PDB entry 1IIH | X-ray diffraction, 2.20 A resolution | chains A and B

Chain A:
Molecule: Triosephosphate isomerase
From: Trypanosoma brucei brucei
Notes: EC 5.3.1.1
Reference sequence: P04789 (TPIS_TRYBB); residues 1-250 here = UniProt positions 1-250
Amino-acid sequence (250 residues; each row starts with the number of its first residue):
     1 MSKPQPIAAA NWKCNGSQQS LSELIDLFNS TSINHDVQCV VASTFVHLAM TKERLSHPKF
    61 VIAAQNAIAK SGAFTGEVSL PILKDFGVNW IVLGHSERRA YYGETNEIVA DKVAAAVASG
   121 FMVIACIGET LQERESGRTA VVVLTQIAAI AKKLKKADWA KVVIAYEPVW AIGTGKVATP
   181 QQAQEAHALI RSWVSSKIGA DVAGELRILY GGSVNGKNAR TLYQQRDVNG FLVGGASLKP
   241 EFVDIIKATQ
Not modelled in the structure: 1
Swiss-Prot annotation at these positions:
  - active site: H95 (Electrophile), E167 (Proton acceptor)
  - binding site (substrate): N11, K13

Chain B:
Molecule: Triosephosphate isomerase
From: Trypanosoma brucei brucei
Notes: EC 5.3.1.1
Reference sequence: P04789 (TPIS_TRYBB); residues 301-550 here correspond to UniProt positions 1-250 (UniProt number = residue number - 300)
Amino-acid sequence (250 residues; each row starts with the number of its first residue):
   301 MSKPQPIAAA NWKCNGSQQS LSELIDLFNS TSINHDVQCV VASTFVHLAM TKERLSHPKF
   361 VIAAQNAIAK SGAFTGEVSL PILKDFGVNW IVLGHSERRA YYGETNEIVA DKVAAAVASG
   421 FMVIACIGET LQERESGRTA VVVLTQIAAI AKKLKKADWA KVVIAYEPVW AIGTGKVATP
   481 QQAQEAHALI RSWVSSKIGA DVAGELRILY GGSVNGKNAR TLYQQRDVNG FLVGGASLKP
   541 EFVDIIKATQ
Not modelled in the structure: 301
Swiss-Prot annotation at these positions:
  - active site: H395 (Electrophile), E467 (Proton acceptor)
  - binding site (substrate): N311, K313
Residues lining bound ligands: 3-phosphoglyceric acid (3PG): N311, K313, H395, A471, I472, G473, G511, G512, S513, V514, L532, V533, G534, G535

Interface between chain A and chain B:
Residue-residue contacts - 74 pairs, chain A then chain B:
  N11(A) - T375(B)  hydrogen bond
  K13(A) - G372(B)
  K13(A) - A373(B)
  K13(A) - T375(B)
  C14(A) - S371(B)
  C14(A) - G372(B)  hydrogen bond (backbone-backbone)
  C14(A) - F374(B)
  C14(A) - E377(B)  hydrogen bond (side chain-backbone)
  C14(A) - V378(B)
  C14(A) - S379(B)  hydrogen bond (side chain-backbone)
  C14(A) - I382(B)
  N15(A) - G372(B)
  N15(A) - I382(B)
  G16(A) - I382(B)
  S17(A) - D385(B)
  Q18(A) - D385(B)  hydrogen bond (backbone-side chain)
  Q18(A) - F386(B)
  F45(A) - F345(B)  hydrophobic
  F45(A) - V346(B)
  F45(A) - G376(B)
  V46(A) - F345(B)  hydrophobic
  V46(A) - V378(B)  hydrophobic
  V46(A) - F386(B)  hydrophobic
  H47(A) - I382(B)
  Q65(A) - T375(B)
  Q65(A) - G376(B)  hydrogen bond (side chain-backbone)
  I68(A) - C314(B)  hydrophobic
  S71(A) - C314(B)
  G72(A) - K313(B)
  G72(A) - C314(B)  hydrogen bond (backbone-backbone)
  G72(A) - N315(B)  hydrogen bond (backbone-side chain)
  A73(A) - K313(B)
  A73(A) - E397(B)
  A73(A) - Y401(B)
  F74(A) - C314(B)
  F74(A) - E397(B)  hydrogen bond (backbone-side chain)
  F74(A) - Y401(B)  hydrophobic
  F74(A) - Y402(B)
  T75(A) - N311(B)  hydrogen bond
  T75(A) - K313(B)
  T75(A) - Q365(B)
  T75(A) - H395(B)
  T75(A) - E397(B)  hydrogen bond
  T75(A) - R398(B)  hydrogen bond (backbone-side chain)
  G76(A) - F345(B)
  G76(A) - Q365(B)  hydrogen bond (backbone-side chain)
  G76(A) - N366(B)
  G76(A) - R398(B)
  E77(A) - C314(B)  hydrogen bond (backbone-side chain)
  E77(A) - R398(B)  salt bridge
  E77(A) - Y402(B)
  V78(A) - C314(B)
  S79(A) - C314(B)  hydrogen bond (backbone-side chain)
  I82(A) - C314(B)
  I82(A) - N315(B)
  I82(A) - G316(B)
  I82(A) - T344(B)
  I82(A) - V346(B)  hydrophobic
  I82(A) - H347(B)
  L83(A) - V346(B)  hydrophobic
  D85(A) - S317(B)
  D85(A) - Q318(B)  hydrogen bond (side chain-backbone)
  F86(A) - Q318(B)
  F86(A) - V346(B)
  H95(A) - T375(B)  hydrogen bond
  E97(A) - A373(B)
  E97(A) - F374(B)
  E97(A) - T375(B)  hydrogen bond
  R98(A) - T375(B)  hydrogen bond (side chain-backbone)
  R98(A) - G376(B)
  R98(A) - E377(B)  salt bridge
  Y101(A) - F374(B)  hydrophobic
  Y102(A) - F374(B)
  Y102(A) - E377(B)
Also at the interface, not in a pair above, chain A (34 interface residues in all): T44, L48, A49, N66
Also at the interface, not in a pair above, chain B (35 interface residues in all): L348, A349, I368, K370, L383

Summary:
Chain A and chain B form an interface of 34 and 35 residues respectively; the contacts include 19 hydrogen
bonds and 2 salt bridges. Among the polar pairs are E77(A)-R398(B), R98(A)-E377(B) and N11(A)-T375(B). Chain B
binds 3-phosphoglyceric acid.
Both chains are Triosephosphate isomerase (Trypanosoma brucei brucei). Entry 1IIH (Structure of trypanosoma
brucei brucei triosephosphate isomerase complexed with 3-phosphoglycerate) was determined by X-ray diffraction
(same publication as 1IIG and 6TIM).
